PDB entry 1NX0 | X-ray diffraction, 2.30 A resolution | chains A and C of the 5 polymer chains in the assembly

== Chain A ==
Protein: Calcium-dependent protease, small subunit
From: Sus scrofa
Notes: fragment: Domain VI
Reference sequence: P04574 (CPNS1_PIG); numbering as in UniProt (aligned over 94-266)
Sequence (173 residues; each row starts with the number of its first residue):
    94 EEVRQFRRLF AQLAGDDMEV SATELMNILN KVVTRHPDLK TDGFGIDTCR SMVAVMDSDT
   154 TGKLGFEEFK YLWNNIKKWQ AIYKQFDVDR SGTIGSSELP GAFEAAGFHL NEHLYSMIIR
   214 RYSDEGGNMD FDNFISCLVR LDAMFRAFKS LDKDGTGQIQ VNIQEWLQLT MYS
Metal / ion sites: Ca2+ site 1: Ala107, Asp110, Glu112, Glu117; Ca2+ site 2: Asp150, Asp152, Thr154, Lys156, Glu161; Ca2+ site 3: Asp180, Asp182, Ser184, Thr186, Glu191
Swiss-Prot annotation at these positions:
  - binding site (Ca(2+)): Ala107, Asp110, Glu112, Glu117, Asp135, Asp150, Asp152, Thr154, Lys156, Glu161, Asp180, Asp182, Ser184, Thr186, Glu191, Asp223
  - modified residue: Lys177 (N6-acetyllysine)

== Chain C ==
Protein: Calpastatin
From: Sus scrofa
Notes: fragment: DIC, residues 230-241
Reference sequence: P49342 (ICAL_CERAE); aligned to UniProt positions 230-241 over residues 601-612 (the alignment contains insertions or deletions, so no single offset holds)
Sequence (12 residues; each row starts with the number of its first residue):
   601 DAIDALSSDF TS
Construct notes: conflict Ser612 (Cys241 in P49342)

== Chain A / chain C interface ==
Contacting residue pairs - 28 pairs, chain A then chain C:
  Leu102(A) - Ala602(C)  hydrophobic
  Leu102(A) - Ala605(C)  hydrophobic
  Leu102(A) - Leu606(C)  hydrophobic
  Gln105(A) - Ala602(C)
  Leu106(A) - Ala602(C)  hydrophobic
  Leu106(A) - Leu606(C)  hydrophobic
  Ile121(A) - Leu606(C)  hydrophobic
  Lys124(A) - Ile603(C)
  Val125(A) - Leu606(C)  hydrophobic
  Val125(A) - Ser607(C)
  Val125(A) - Phe610(C)  hydrophobic
  Arg128(A) - Ile603(C)
  Arg128(A) - Asp604(C)  salt bridge
  Arg128(A) - Ser607(C)
  His129(A) - Ser607(C)  hydrogen bond
  His129(A) - Phe610(C)
  His129(A) - Ser612(C)
  Leu132(A) - Phe610(C)  hydrophobic
  Trp166(A) - Leu606(C)
  Trp166(A) - Asp609(C)  hydrogen bond
  Trp166(A) - Phe610(C)  hydrophobic
  Ile169(A) - Phe610(C)  hydrophobic
  Lys170(A) - Asp609(C)
  Gln173(A) - Phe610(C)
  Gln173(A) - Thr611(C)  hydrogen bond (side chain-backbone)
  Ala174(A) - Thr611(C)
  Lys177(A) - Thr611(C)
  Phe224(A) - Phe610(C)  hydrophobic
Interface residues without a listed pair, chain A (18 interface residues in all): Phe99, Asp131
Interface residues without a listed pair, chain C (11 interface residues in all): Asp601

== Summary ==
18 residues of chain A and 11 residues of chain C are in contact, with 3 hydrogen bonds and 1 salt bridge.
Polar contacts include Arg128(A)-Asp604(C), His129(A)-Ser607(C) and Trp166(A)-Asp609(C). UniProt lists 16
Ca2+-binding residues on chain A.
Here chain A is Calcium-dependent protease, small subunit and chain C is Calpastatin, both from Sus scrofa.
Entry 1NX0 (Structure of Calpain Domain 6 in Complex with Calpastatin DIC) was determined by X-ray
diffraction, deposited together with 1NX1, 1NX2 and 1NX3.
